PDB entry 4D8E | X-ray diffraction, 1.50 A resolution | chain A

Chain A:
Name: Streptopain
Organism: Streptococcus pyogenes
Notes: EC 3.4.22.10
UniProt: E0PTS8 (E0PTS8_STRPY); residues 146-398 here = UniProt positions 146-398
Chain sequence (261 residues; row label = number of the first residue in the row):
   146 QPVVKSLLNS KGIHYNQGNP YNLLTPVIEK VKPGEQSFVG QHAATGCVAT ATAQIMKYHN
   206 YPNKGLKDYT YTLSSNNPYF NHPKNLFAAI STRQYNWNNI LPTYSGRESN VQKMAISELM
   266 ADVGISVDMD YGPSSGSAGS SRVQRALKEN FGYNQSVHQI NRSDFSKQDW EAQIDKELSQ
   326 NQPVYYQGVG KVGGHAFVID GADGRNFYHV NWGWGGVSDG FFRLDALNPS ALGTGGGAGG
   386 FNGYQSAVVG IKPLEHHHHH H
Not modelled in the structure: 400-406
Sequence notes: expression tag (399-406)
Covalently attached groups: compound E64 linked to Cys192
Ligand contacts: E64 (N-[N-[1-hydroxycarboxyethyl-carbonyl]leucylamino-butyl]-guanidine): Gln162, Gly191, Val193, Asp273, Asp275, Ser280, Gly281, Ser282, Ala283, Arg287, Gln332, Gly333, Val334, Gly339, His340, Ala341
What the authors report for this chain:
  - catalytic residues: Gln162, Cys192, His340
  - binding site for E64: Gln162, Cys192, Val193, Ser282, Val334, Gly339, His340, Ala341, Trp359
  - conformationally variable residues (loop rearrangement): Gln332 to Ala341, Arg368 to Gln390
  - mutagenesis - G378A, G380A: decreased catalytic activity
  - mutagenesis - G384A, G385A (3.1-fold): increased catalytic activity on Ac-AIK-AMC
  - mutagenesis - G381A, G382A: unchanged catalytic activity on Ac-AIK-AMC
  - mutagenesis - T379A: unchanged catalytic activity
  - mutagenesis - G384D: decreased catalytic activity on Ac-AIK-AMC
  - mutagenesis - T379A, G381A, G382A: decreased catalytic activity on prodomain
  - mutagenesis - T379V: unchanged catalytic activity on zymogen
  - mutagenesis - C192A: abolished catalytic activity
  - mutagenesis - G385A: unchanged catalytic activity on prodomain

In short:
Covalently linked compound E64: at Cys192. From the paper: catalytic residues Gln162, Cys192 and His340;
T379A, G381A and G382A reduce catalytic activity on prodomain; 10 substitutions were tested in all.
Chain A is Streptopain (Streptococcus pyogenes); the structure, High resolution structures of monomeric S.
pyogenes SpeB reveals role of glycine-rich active site loop, was determined by X-ray diffraction (same
publication as 4D8B and 4D8I).
